PDB entry 1ZBB | X-ray diffraction, 9.00 A resolution (very low resolution: no residue pairs are listed; an interface is given only as per-side residue counts) | chains I and A of the 18 polymer chains in the assembly

# Chain I
Molecule: DNA strand 1 (arbitrary model sequence)
Sequence (347 nucleotides; row label = number of the first residue in the row):
     1 ACTTACATGCACAGGATGTAACCTGCAGATACTACCAAAAGTGTATTTGG
    51 AAACTGCTCCATCAAAAGGCATGTTCAGCTGGATTCCAGCTGAACATGCC
   101 TTTTGATGGAGCAGTTTCCAAATACACTTTTGGTAGTATCTGCAGGTGAT
   151 TCTCCAGGGCGGCCAGTACTTACATGCACAGGATGTAACCTGCAGATACT
   201 ACCAAAAGTGTATTTGGAAACTGCTCCATCAAAAGGCATGTTCAGCTGGA
   251 TTCCAGCTGAACATGCCTTTTGATGGAGCAGTTTCCAAATACACTTTTGG
   301 TAGTATCTGCAGGTGATTCTCCAGACTTACATGCGCATGTAAGTGCA

# Chain A
Molecule: Histone H3
From: Xenopus laevis
UniProt: P84233 (H31_XENLA); residues 1-135 here = UniProt positions 1-135
Amino-acid sequence (135 residues; row label = number of the first residue in the row):
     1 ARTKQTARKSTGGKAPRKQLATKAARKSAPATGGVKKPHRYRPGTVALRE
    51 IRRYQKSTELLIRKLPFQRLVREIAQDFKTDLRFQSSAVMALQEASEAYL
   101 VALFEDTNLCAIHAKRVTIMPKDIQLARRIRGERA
Not modelled in the structure: 1-38
Sequence notes: conflict Ala-102 (Gly in P84233)

# Interface between chain I and chain A
At this resolution (9 A) residue pairs are not listed: 11 residues of chain I and 18 of chain A lie at the interface.

# Summary
11 residues of chain I face 18 of chain A across their interface.
Here chain I is DNA strand 1 (arbitrary model sequence) and chain A is Histone H3 (Xenopus laevis). Entry 1ZBB
(Structure of the 4_601_167 Tetranucleosome) was determined by X-ray diffraction.
